5R48 - chains A and B of the 5 polymer chains in the assembly; structure by X-ray diffraction, 1.05 A resolution.

== Chain A ==
Molecule: gamma-chymotrypsin
Organism: Bos taurus
Notes: EC 3.4.21.1
Reference sequence: P00766 (CTRA_BOVIN); residue numbers follow UniProt; this construct covers 1-13
Chain sequence (13 residues; row label = number of the first residue in the row):
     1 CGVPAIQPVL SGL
Unresolved in the structure: 11-13

== Chain B ==
Molecule: gamma-chymotrypsin
Organism: Bos taurus
Notes: EC 3.4.21.1
Reference sequence: P00766 (CTRA_BOVIN); numbering as in UniProt (aligned over 16-146)
Chain sequence (131 residues; numbered 16 to 146; the number before each row is that of its first residue):
    16 IVNGEEAVPG SWPWQVSLQD KTGFHFCGGS LINENWVVTA AHCGVTTSDV VVAGEFDQGS
    76 SSEKIQKLKI AKVFKNSKYN SLTINNDITL LKLSTAASFS QTVSAVCLPS ASDDFAAGTT
   136 CVTTGWGLTR Y
Disulfides: Cys-42/Cys-58

== How chain A and chain B interact ==
Residue-residue contacts (19; chain A residue first):
  Cys-1(A) with Ala-120(B); Val-121(B); Cys-122(B), disulfide
  Gly-2(A) with Ala-120(B), hydrogen bond (backbone-backbone); Cys-122(B)
  Pro-4(A) with Ser-26(B); Pro-28(B); Trp-29(B), hydrophobic
  Ala-5(A) with Gln-116(B)
  Ile-6(A) with Val-23(B), hydrophobic; Pro-24(B); Ser-26(B)
  Gln-7(A) with Ser-26(B)
  Pro-8(A) with Ser-26(B); Trp-27(B), hydrophobic
  Val-9(A) with Val-23(B), hydrophobic
  Leu-10(A) with Glu-20(B); Trp-27(B), hydrophobic; Val-137(B), hydrophobic
Other interface residues (no listed pair), chain B (14 interface residues in all): Gly-25, Thr-117
Inter-chain disulfides: Cys-1(A)/Cys-122(B)

== In short ==
9 residues of chain A and 14 residues of chain B are in contact, with 1 disulfide bond and 1 hydrogen bond.
Its one hydrogen bond, Gly-2(A)/Ala-120(B), is backbone to backbone.
Chain A is gamma-chymotrypsin and chain B is gamma-chymotrypsin, both from Bos taurus; the structure, Crystal
Structure of gamma-Chymotrypsin at pH 5.6, room temperature, was determined by X-ray diffraction.
